PDB entry 9LWU | electron microscopy, 3.50 A resolution | chains C and F of the 8 polymer chains in the assembly

# Chain C
Name: Protein sel-1 homolog 1
From: Homo sapiens
Reference sequence: Q9UBV2 (SE1L1_HUMAN); residues 1-794 here = UniProt positions 1-794
Sequence (794 residues; each row starts with the number of its first residue):
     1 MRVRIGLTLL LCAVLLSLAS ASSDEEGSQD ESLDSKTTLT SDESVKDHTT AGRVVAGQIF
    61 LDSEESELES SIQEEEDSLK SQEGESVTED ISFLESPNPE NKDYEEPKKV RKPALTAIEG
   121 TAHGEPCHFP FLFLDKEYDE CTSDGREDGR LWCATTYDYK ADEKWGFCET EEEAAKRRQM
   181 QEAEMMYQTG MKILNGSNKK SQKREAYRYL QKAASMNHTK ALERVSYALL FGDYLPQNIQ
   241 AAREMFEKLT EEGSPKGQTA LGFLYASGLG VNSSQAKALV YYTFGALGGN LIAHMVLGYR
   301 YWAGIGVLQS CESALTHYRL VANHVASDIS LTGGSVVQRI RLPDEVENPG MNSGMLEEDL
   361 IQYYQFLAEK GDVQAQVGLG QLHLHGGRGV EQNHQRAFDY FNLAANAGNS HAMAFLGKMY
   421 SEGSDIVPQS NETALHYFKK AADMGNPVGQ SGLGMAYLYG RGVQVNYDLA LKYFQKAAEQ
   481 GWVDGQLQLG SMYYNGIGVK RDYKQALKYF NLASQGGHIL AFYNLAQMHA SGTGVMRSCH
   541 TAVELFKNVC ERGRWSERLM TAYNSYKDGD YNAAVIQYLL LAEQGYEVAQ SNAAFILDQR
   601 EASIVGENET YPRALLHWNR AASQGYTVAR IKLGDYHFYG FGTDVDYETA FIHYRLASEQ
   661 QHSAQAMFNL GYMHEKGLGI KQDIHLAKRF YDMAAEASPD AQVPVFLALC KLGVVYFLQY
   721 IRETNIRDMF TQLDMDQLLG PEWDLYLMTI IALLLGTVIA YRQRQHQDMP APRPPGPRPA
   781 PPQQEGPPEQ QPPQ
Not modelled in the structure: 1-182, 347-480, 724-794
Cystine bridges: Cys-311/Cys-539
Glycans and other covalent adducts: N-acetylglucosamine (NAG) linked to Asn-217, Asn-272, Asn-608
Curated features (UniProtKB/Swiss-Prot):
  - modified residue: Ser-63 (Phosphoserine)
  - glycosylation (N-linked (GlcNAc...) asparagine): Asn-195, Asn-217, Asn-272, Asn-431, Asn-608
  - natural variant: Cys-141 (C141Y: In NEDHGFA), Met-528 (M528R: In NEDGSAF), Gly-585 (G585D: In NEDGSAF; uncertain significance)
  - mutagenesis: Cys-127 (C127Y: Results in proteasome-mediated self-destruction of ERAD complex components and impaired degradation of ERAD substrates)

# Chain F
Name: Endoplasmic reticulum lectin 1
From: Homo sapiens
Reference sequence: Q96DZ1 (ERLEC_HUMAN); residue numbers follow UniProt; this construct covers 1-483
Sequence (483 residues; numbered 1 to 483; the number before each row is that of its first residue):
     1 MEEGGGGVRS LVPGGPVLLV LCGLLEASGG GRALPQLSDD IPFRVNWPGT EFSLPTTGVL
    61 YKEDNYVIMT TAHKEKYKCI LPLVTSGDEE EEKDYKGPNP RELLEPLFKQ SSCSYRIESY
   121 WTYEVCHGKH IRQYHEEKET GQKINIHEYY LGNMLAKNLL FEKEREAEEK EKSNEIPTKN
   181 IEGQMTPYYP VGMGNGTPCS LKQNRPRSST VMYICHPESK HEILSVAEVT TCEYEVVILT
   241 PLLCSHPKYR FRASPVNDIF CQSLPGSPFK PLTLRQLEQQ EEILRVPFRR NKEEDLQSTK
   301 EERFPAIHKS IAIGSQPVLT VGTTHISKLT DDQLIKEFLS GSYCFRGGVG WWKYEFCYGK
   361 HVHQYHEDKD SGKTSVVVGT WNQEEHIEWA KKNTARAYHL QDDGTQTVRM VSHFYGNGDI
   421 CDITDKPRQV TVKLKCKESD SPHAVTVYML EPHSCQYILG VESPVICKIL DTADENGLLS
   481 LPN
Not modelled in the structure: 1-34, 156-172, 286-483
Cystine bridges: Cys-79/Cys-261, Cys-113/Cys-126, Cys-199/Cys-232, Cys-215/Cys-244
Curated features (UniProtKB/Swiss-Prot):
  - glycosylation: Asn-195 (N-linked (GlcNAc...) asparagine)
  - mutagenesis: Arg-207 (R207A: Abolishes interaction with SEL1L), Gly-379 (G379S: Abolishes binding to KREMEN2), Arg-428 (R428A: Abolishes interaction with SEL1L)

# Chain C / chain F interface
Residue-residue contacts - 54 pairs, chain C then chain F:
  Thr-250(C) / Thr-70(F)
  Glu-251(C) / Ile-68(F)
  Glu-251(C) / Thr-70(F)
  Glu-251(C) / Lys-74(F)  hydrogen bond (backbone-side chain)
  Glu-252(C) / Thr-70(F)
  Glu-252(C) / Lys-74(F)  hydrogen bond (backbone-side chain)
  Gly-253(C) / Thr-70(F)
  Gly-253(C) / Thr-71(F)
  Gly-253(C) / Ala-72(F)
  Gln-258(C) / Met-69(F)
  Gln-258(C) / Thr-70(F)  hydrogen bond (side chain-backbone)
  Ser-273(C) / Pro-35(F)
  Gln-275(C) / Phe-43(F)
  Ala-276(C) / Phe-43(F)  hydrophobic
  Lys-277(C) / Val-67(F)
  Lys-277(C) / Leu-81(F)
  Val-280(C) / Ile-259(F)  hydrophobic
  Tyr-281(C) / Met-69(F)  hydrophobic
  Phe-284(C) / Met-69(F)  hydrophobic
  Phe-284(C) / Cys-79(F)  hydrophobic
  Leu-287(C) / Pro-271(F)  hydrophobic
  Leu-287(C) / Thr-273(F)  hydrogen bond (backbone-side chain)
  Leu-287(C) / Leu-274(F)  hydrophobic
  Ile-305(C) / Asp-39(F)
  Gly-306(C) / Ile-41(F)
  Gly-306(C) / Pro-42(F)
  Gly-306(C) / Phe-43(F)  hydrogen bond (backbone-backbone)
  Val-307(C) / Ile-41(F)
  Val-307(C) / Pro-42(F)  hydrophobic
  Val-307(C) / Phe-43(F)
  Leu-308(C) / Pro-42(F)  hydrophobic
  Leu-308(C) / Val-256(F)  hydrophobic
  Thr-316(C) / Glu-281(F)
  Arg-319(C) / Leu-284(F)
  Leu-320(C) / Leu-277(F)  hydrophobic
  Ala-530(C) / Arg-285(F)
  Ser-531(C) / Arg-285(F)  hydrogen bond (backbone-side chain)
  Arg-613(C) / Pro-35(F)
  Leu-616(C) / Pro-35(F)
  Leu-616(C) / Ser-38(F)
  Leu-616(C) / Asp-39(F)
  Arg-620(C) / Asp-39(F)  salt bridge
  Thr-649(C) / Asn-180(F)  hydrogen bond
  Ile-652(C) / Asn-180(F)
  Arg-655(C) / Ala-227(F)
  Leu-656(C) / Glu-182(F)
  Glu-659(C) / Ser-225(F)  hydrogen bond
  Ile-680(C) / Val-229(F)
  Asp-683(C) / Thr-230(F)  hydrogen bond
  Asp-683(C) / Thr-231(F)  hydrogen bond (side chain-backbone)
  His-685(C) / Leu-201(F)
  Leu-686(C) / Thr-230(F)
  Leu-686(C) / Thr-231(F)
  Arg-689(C) / Tyr-234(F)  hydrogen bond
Interface residues without a listed pair, chain C (43 interface residues in all): Leu-279, Thr-283, Gly-288, Gly-304, Gln-527, Pro-612, Lys-681, Phe-690
Interface residues without a listed pair, chain F (37 interface residues in all): Val-45, Tyr-77, Gly-183, Glu-228

# Overview
Chain C and chain F form an interface of 43 and 37 residues respectively; the contacts include 11 hydrogen
bonds and 1 salt bridge. Polar contacts include Arg-620(C)/Asp-39(F), Glu-251(C)/Lys-74(F) and
Glu-252(C)/Lys-74(F). N-acetylglucosamine is covalently linked to Asn-217(C), Asn-272(C) and Asn-608(C).
Here chain C is Protein sel-1 homolog 1 and chain F is Endoplasmic reticulum lectin 1, both from Homo sapiens.
Entry 9LWU (Cryo-EM structure of HRD1-SEL1LX3-XTP3B complex in C2 symmetry) was determined by electron
microscopy, deposited together with 9UAV, 8KES, 8KET and 8KEV.
